PDB entry 7VF9 | electron microscopy, 4.04 A resolution (low resolution: residue-level contacts below are approximate; hydrogen-bond / salt-bridge calls are withheld) | chains B and D of the 6 polymer chains in the assembly

# Chain B
Name: DNA-directed RNA polymerase subunit alpha
Source organism: Pseudomonas aeruginosa PAO1
Notes: EC 2.7.7.6
Reference sequence: O52760 (RPOA_PSEAE); residues 1-333 here = UniProt positions 1-333
Chain sequence (345 residues; each row starts with the number of its first residue; numbers below 1 keep their minus sign (Met-11 is residue -11)):
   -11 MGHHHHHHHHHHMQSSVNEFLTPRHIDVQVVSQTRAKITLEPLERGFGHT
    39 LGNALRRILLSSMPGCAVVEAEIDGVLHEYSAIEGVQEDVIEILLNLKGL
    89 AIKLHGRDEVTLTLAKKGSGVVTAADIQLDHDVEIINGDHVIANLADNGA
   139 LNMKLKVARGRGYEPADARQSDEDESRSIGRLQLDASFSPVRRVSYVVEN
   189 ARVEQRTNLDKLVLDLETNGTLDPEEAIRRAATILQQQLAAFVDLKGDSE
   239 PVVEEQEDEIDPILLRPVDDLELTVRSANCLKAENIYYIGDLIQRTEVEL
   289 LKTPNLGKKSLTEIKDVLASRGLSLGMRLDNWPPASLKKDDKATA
Unresolved in the structure: -11 to 5, 106-108, 135-138, 158-168, 233-333
Differences from the reference sequence: initiating methionine (-11); expression tag (-10 to 0)

# Chain D
Name: DNA-directed RNA polymerase subunit beta'
Source organism: Pseudomonas aeruginosa PAO1
Notes: EC 2.7.7.6
Reference sequence: Q9HWC9 (RPOC_PSEAE); residue numbers follow UniProt; this construct covers 2-1399
Chain sequence (1412 residues; each row starts with the number of its first residue; numbering starts at 0):
     0 MLKDLLNLLKNQGQIEEFDAIRIGLASPEMIRSWSFGEVKKPETINYRTF
    50 KPERDGLFCAKIFGPVKDYECLCGKYKRLKHRGVICEKCGVEVALAKVRR
   100 ERMGHIELASPVAHIWFLKSLPSRIGLLLDMTLRDIERVLYFESYVVIDP
   150 GMTTLEKGQLLNDEQYFEALEEFGDDFDARMGAEAVHELLNAIDLEHEIG
   200 RLREEIPQTNSETKIKKLSKRLKLMEAFQGSGNKPEWMVLTVLPVLPPDL
   250 RPLVPLDGGRFATSDLNDLYRRVINRNNRLKRLLDLAAPDIIVRNEKRML
   300 QEAVDALLDNGRRGRAITGSNKRPLKSLADMIKGKQGRFRQNLLGKRVDY
   350 SGRSVITVGPTLRLHQCGLPKKMALELFKPFIFGKLEGRGMATTIKAAKK
   400 MVERELPEVWDVLAEVIREHPVLLNRAPTLHRLGIQAFEPVLIEGKAIQL
   450 HPLVCAAYNADFDGDQMAVHVPLTLEAQLEARALMMSTNNILSPANGEPI
   500 IVPSQDVVMGLYYMTREAINAKGEGMAFADLQEVDRAYRSGQASLHARVK
   550 VRINEKIKGEDGQLTANTRIVDTTVGRALLFQVVPAGLPFDVVNQSMKKK
   600 AISKLINHCYRVVGLKDTVIFADQLMYTGFAYSTISGVSIGVNDFVIPDE
   650 KARIINAATDEVKEIESQYASGLVTQGEKYNKVIDLWSKANDEVSKAMMA
   700 NLSKEKVVDREGKEVDQESFNSMYMMADSGARGSAAQIRQLAGMRGLMAK
   750 PDGSIIETPITANFREGLNVLQYFISTHGARKGLADTALKTANSGYLTRR
   800 LVDVAQDLVVTEIDCGTEHGLLMSPHIEGGDVVEPLGERVLGRVIARDVF
   850 KPGSDEVIVPAGTLIDEKWVDFLEVMSVDEVVVRSPITCETRHGICAMCY
   900 GRDLARGHRVNIGEAVGVIAAQSIGEPGTQLTMRTFHIGGAASRTSAADN
   950 VQVKNGGTIRLHNLKHVVRADGALVAVSRSGELAVADDFGRERERYKLPY
  1000 GAVISVKEGDKVDPGAIVAKWDPHTHPIVTEVDGTVAFVGMEEGITVKRQ
  1050 TDELTGLTNIEVMDPKDRPAAGKDIRPAVKLIDAAGKDLLLPGTDVPAQY
  1100 FLPANALVNLTDGAKVSIGDVVARIPQETSKTRDITGGLPRVADLFEARR
  1150 PKEPSILAEISGTISFGKETKGKRRLVITPNDGSDPYEELIPKWRHLNVF
  1200 EGEQVNRGEVISDGPSNPHDILRLLGVSSLAKYIVNEIQDVYRLQGVKIN
  1250 DKHIETILRQMLRKVEVSESGDSSFIKGDQVELTQVLEENEQLGTEDKFP
  1300 AKYERVLLGITKASLSTESFISAASFQETTRVLTEAAVTGKRDFLRGLKE
  1350 NVVVGRLIPAGTGLAYHSERKRQRDLGKPQRVSASEAEAALTEALNSSGN
  1400 GSGSWSHPQFEK
Unresolved in the structure: 0-15, 932-945, 1127-1134, 1377-1411
Differences from the reference sequence: initiating methionine (0); expression tag (1, 1400-1411)
Swiss-Prot annotation at these positions:
  - binding site (Zn(2+)): Cys70, Cys72, Cys85, Cys88, Cys814, Cys888, Cys895, Cys898
  - binding site (Mg(2+)): Asp460, Asp462, Asp464
Bound ions: Zn2+ site 1: Cys70, Cys72; Mg2+: Asp460, Asp462, Asp464; Zn2+ site 2: Cys888, Cys898

# Interface between chain B and chain D
Pairs across the interface (20; chain B residue first):
  Ile79(B) with Lys549(D)
  Leu83(B) with Ala526(D); Phe527(D); Ala528(D); Arg551(D); Ile569(D)
  Lys86(B) with Ala526(D)
  Tyr151(B) with Phe527(D); Glu532(D); Ala536(D)
  Asp173(B) with Ala526(D)
  Ser175(B) with Arg535(D)
  Ser177(B) with Arg535(D)
  Val179(B) with Arg535(D)
  Arg180(B) with Gln531(D); Arg535(D)
  Arg181(B) with Asp534(D); Gln581(D)
  Thr195(B) with Lys370(D); Glu443(D)
Other interface residues (no listed pair), chain B (17 interface residues in all): Arg44, Arg45, Leu48, Tyr68, Pro153, Asn188
Other interface residues (no listed pair), chain D (18 interface residues in all): Thr360, Met525, Arg538, Gln541

# Summary
17 residues of chain B face 18 of chain D across their interface. Cys70(D) and Cys72(D) coordinate Zn2+ site
1. The Mg2+ site is built by Asp460(D), Asp462(D) and Asp464(D). Curated annotation (UniProt) lists 8
Zn2+-binding residues and 3 Mg2+-binding residues on chain D.
Chain B is DNA-directed RNA polymerase subunit alpha and chain D is DNA-directed RNA polymerase subunit beta',
both from Pseudomonas aeruginosa PAO1; the structure, Cryo-EM structure of Pseudomonas aeruginosa RNAP sigmaS
holoenzyme complexes, was determined by electron microscopy (same publication as 7F0R, 7XL3 and 7XL4).
